7T84 - chain A; structure by X-ray diffraction, 1.60 A resolution.

[Chain A]
Name: Nanobody AT118i4h32 G26D T57I
Organism: synthetic construct
Notes: antibody fragment or engineered binder
Chain sequence (128 residues; numbered -1 to 126; the number before each row is that of its first residue; numbers below 1 keep their minus sign (Met-1 is residue -1)):
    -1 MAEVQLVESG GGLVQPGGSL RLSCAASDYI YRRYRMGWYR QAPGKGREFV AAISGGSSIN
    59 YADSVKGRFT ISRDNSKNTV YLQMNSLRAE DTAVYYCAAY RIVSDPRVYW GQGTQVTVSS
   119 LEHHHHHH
Unresolved in the structure: 119-126
Cystine bridges: Cys22-Cys95
Ion coordination: Na+: Gln110 (shared with 1 residue of chain B)
What the authors report for this chain:
  - contacts within the chain: Asp26-Asn76 (hydrogen bond)

[Summary]
From the paper: contacts within the chain involving Asn76 and Asp26.
Chain A is Nanobody AT118i4h32 G26D T57I (synthetic construct); the structure, Structure of angiotensin II
type I receptor (AT1R) nanobody antagonist AT118i4h32 G26D T57I variant, was determined by X-ray diffraction
(same publication as 7T83).
